Entry 7MJO (electron microscopy, 4.00 A resolution); this record covers chains A and E of the 6 polymer chains in the assembly.

[Chain A]
Molecule: ATP-sensitive inward rectifier potassium channel 8
From: Rattus norvegicus
UniProtKB: Q63664 (KCNJ8_RAT); residue numbers follow UniProt; this construct covers 1-424
Sequence (424 residues; row label = number of the first residue in the row):
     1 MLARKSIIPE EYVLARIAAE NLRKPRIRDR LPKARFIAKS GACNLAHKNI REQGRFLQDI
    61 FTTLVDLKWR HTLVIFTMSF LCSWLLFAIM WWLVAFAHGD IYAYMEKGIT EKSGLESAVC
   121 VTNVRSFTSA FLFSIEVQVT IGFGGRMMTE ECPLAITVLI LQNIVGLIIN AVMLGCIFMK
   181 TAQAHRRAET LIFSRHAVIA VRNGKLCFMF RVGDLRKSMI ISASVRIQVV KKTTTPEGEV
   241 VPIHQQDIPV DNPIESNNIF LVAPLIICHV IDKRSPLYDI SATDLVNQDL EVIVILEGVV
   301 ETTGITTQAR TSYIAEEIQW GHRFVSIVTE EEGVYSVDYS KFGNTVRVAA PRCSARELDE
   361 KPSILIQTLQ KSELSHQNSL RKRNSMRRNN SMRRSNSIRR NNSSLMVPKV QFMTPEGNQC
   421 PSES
Unresolved in the structure: 1-23, 369-424
Disulfide bonds: Cys-120/Cys-152
Bound ions: K+: Thr-140 (shared with 1 residue of chain B; 1 residue of chain C; 1 residue of chain D)
Small-molecule neighbours:
  - ATP (adenosine-5'-triphosphate), molecule 1: Asn-49, Ile-50, Arg-51
  - ATP, molecule 2: Ile-192, Phe-193, Arg-195, Leu-215, Tyr-339, Ser-340, Phe-342, Gly-343
  - phosphatidylethanolamine (PTY), molecule 1: Phe-56, Leu-57, Gln-58
  - phosphatidylethanolamine (PTY), molecule 2: Leu-57, Gln-58, Phe-61
  - phosphatidylethanolamine (PTY), molecule 3: Trp-69, Arg-70, Leu-73
  - phosphatidylethanolamine (PTY), molecule 4: Met-90, Leu-93, Ala-97, Leu-154
  - phosphatidylethanolamine (PTY), molecule 5: Trp-92, Met-105, Arg-125, Ser-126, Phe-127, Thr-128

[Chain E]
Molecule: Isoform SUR2B of ATP-binding cassette sub-family C member 9
From: Rattus norvegicus
UniProtKB: Q63563 (ABCC9_RAT), isoform Q63563-2; residue numbers follow UniProt; this construct covers 1-1545
Sequence (1545 residues; numbered 1 to 1545; the number before each row is that of its first residue):
     1 MSLSFCGNNI SSYNIYHGVL QNPCFVDALN LVPHVFLLFI TFPILFIGWG SQSSKVQIHH
    61 NTWLHFPGHN LRWILTFALL FVHVCEIAEG IVSDSQRASR HLHLFMPAVM GFVATTTSIV
   121 YYHNIETSNF PKLLLALFLY WVMAFITKTI KLVKYWQLGW GMSDLRFCIT GVMVILNGLL
   181 MAVEINVIRV RRYVFFMNPQ KVKPPEDLQD LGVRFLQPFV NLLSKATYWW MNTLIISAHR
   241 KPIDLKAIGK LPIAMRAVTN YVCLKEAYEE QKKKAADHPN RTPSIWLAMY RAFGRPILLS
   301 STFRYLADLL GFAGPLCISG IVQRVNEPKN NTTRFSETLS SKEFLENAHV LAVLLFLALI
   361 LQRTFLQASY YVTIETGINL RGALLAMIYN KILRLSTSNL SMGEMTLGQI NNLVAIETNQ
   421 LMWFLFLCPN LWAMPVQIIM GVILLYNLLG SSALVGAAVI VLLAPIQYFI ATKLAEAQKS
   481 TLDYSTERLK KTNEILKGIK LLKLYAWEHI FCKSVEETRM KELSSLKTFA LYTSLSIFMN
   541 AAIPIAAVLA TFVTHAYASG NNLKPAEAFA SLSLFHILVT PLFLLSTVVR FAVKAIISVQ
   601 KLNEFLLSDE IGEDSWRTGE GTLPFESCKK HTGVQSKPIN RKQPGRYHLD NYEQARRLRP
   661 AETEDVAIKV TNGYFSWGSG LATLSNIDIR IPTGQLTMIV GQVGCGKSSL LLAILGEMQT
   721 LEGKVYWNNV NESEPSFEAT RSRSRYSVAY AAQKPWLLNA TVEENITFGS SFNRQRYKAV
   781 TDACSLQPDI DLLPFGDQTE IGERGINLSG GQRQRICVAR ALYQNTNIVF LDDPFSALDI
   841 HLSDHLMQEG ILKFLQDDKR TVVLVTHKLQ YLTHADWIIA MKDGSVLREG TLKDIQTKDV
   901 ELYEHWKTLM NRQDQELEKD MEADQTTLER KTLRRAMYSR EAKAQMEDED EEEEEEEDED
   961 DNMSTVMRLR TKMPWKTCWW YLTSGGFFLL FLMIFSKLLK HSVIVAIDYW LATWTSEYSI
  1021 NDPGKADQTF YVAGFSILCG AGIFLCLVTS LTVEWMGLTA AKNLHHNLLN KIILGPIRFF
  1081 DTTPLGLILN RFSADTNIID QHIPPTLESL TRSTLLCLSA IGMISYATPV FLIALAPLGV
  1141 AFYFIQKYFR VASKDLQELD DSTQLPLLCH FSETAEGLTT IRAFRHETRF KQRMLELTDT
  1201 NNIAYLFLSA ANRWLEVRTD YLGACIVLTA SIASISGSSN SGLVGLGLLY ALTITNYLNW
  1261 VVRNLADLEV QMGAVKKVNS FLTMESENYE GTMDPSQVPE HWPQEGEIKI HDLCVRYENN
  1321 LKPVLKHVKA YIKPGQKVGI CGRTGSGKSS LSLAFFRMVD IFDGKIVIDG IDISKLPLHT
  1381 LRSRLSIILQ DPILFSGSIR FNLDPECKCT DDRLWEALEI AQLKNMVKSL PGGLDATVTE
  1441 GGENFSVGQR QLFCLARAFV RKSSILIMDE ATASIDMATE NILQKVVMTA FADRTVVTIA
  1501 HRVHTILTAD LVIVMKRGNI LEYDTPESLL AQEDGVFASF VRADM
Unresolved in the structure: 198-212, 617-663, 733-740, 911-960, 1460-1462, 1544-1545
Disulfide bonds: Cys-6/Cys-24, Cys-1407/Cys-1409
Glycans and other covalent adducts: N-acetylglucosamine (NAG) linked to Asn-9
Small-molecule neighbours:
  - ATP (adenosine-5'-triphosphate): Trp-677, Gln-702, Gly-704, Cys-705, Gly-706, Lys-707, Ser-708, Ser-709, Gln-753
  - Glyburide (GBM; 5-chloro-N-(2-{4-[(cyclohexylcarbamoyl)sulfamoyl]phenyl}ethyl)-2-methoxybenzamide): Arg-304, Tyr-370, Trp-423, Phe-426, Leu-427, Asn-430, Thr-580, Pro-581, Leu-584, Tyr-1205, Leu-1208, Ser-1209, Asn-1212, Arg-1213, Arg-1263
  - phosphatidylethanolamine (PTY), molecule 1: Leu-3, Ser-4, Phe-5, Cys-6, Tyr-13
  - phosphatidylethanolamine (PTY), molecule 2: Phe-42, Leu-45, Phe-46, Ile-47, Gly-48, Gly-50, Val-120, Asn-124
  - phosphatidylethanolamine (PTY), molecule 3: Arg-100, Glu-327, Pro-328, Lys-329, Ser-1236
What the authors report for this chain:
  - binding site for Glyburide: Trp-423, Tyr-1205
  - conformationally variable residues (domain motion, loop rearrangement, order/disorder transition, side-chain flip): Met-197 to Val-213, Phe-215, Pro-218 to Tyr-228, Tyr-370, Tyr-371, Tyr-1205

[Chain A / chain E interface]
Contacting residue pairs - 21 pairs, chain A then chain E:
  Ile-50(A) with Val-56(E), hydrophobic
  Arg-55(A) with Gln-57(E); Ser-128(E); Asn-129(E); Phe-130(E)
  Asp-59(A) with Ser-51(E)
  Ile-60(A) with Ile-44(E), hydrophobic; Ile-47(E), hydrophobic; Gly-48(E)
  Thr-63(A) with Trp-49(E); Gly-50(E), hydrogen bond (side chain-backbone); Ser-51(E)
  Val-74(A) with Phe-46(E), hydrophobic
  Cys-82(A) with Phe-39(E), hydrophobic
  Trp-92(A) with Phe-5(E), hydrophobic
  Leu-93(A) with Val-32(E), hydrophobic
  Phe-96(A) with Tyr-13(E), hydrophobic
  Ala-97(A) with Phe-25(E), hydrophobic
  Ile-101(A) with Tyr-13(E), hydrophobic
  Tyr-102(A) with Ile-10(E); Tyr-13(E)
Other interface residues (no listed pair), chain A (21 interface residues in all): His-47, Phe-56, Leu-57, Leu-64, Ile-75, Leu-85, Leu-86, Met-105
Other interface residues (no listed pair), chain E (25 interface residues in all): Asn-14, Cys-24, Ala-28, Pro-43, Gln-52, Ser-54, Lys-55

[In short]
21 residues of chain A and 25 residues of chain E are in contact, with 1 hydrogen bond. Its one
hydrogen-bonded contact is Thr-63(A)/Gly-50(E). One phosphatidylethanolamine molecule is bound between chain A
and chain E. The paper reports a binding site for Glyburide at Trp-423(E) and Tyr-1205(E); conformational
variability at Met-197(E), Phe-215(E) and Pro-218(E) among others.
Here chain A is ATP-sensitive inward rectifier potassium channel 8 and chain E is Isoform SUR2B of ATP-binding
cassette sub-family C member 9, both from Rattus norvegicus. Entry 7MJO (Vascular KATP channel: Kir6.1 SUR2B
quatrefoil-like conformation 1) was determined by electron microscopy together with 7MIT, 7MJP and 7MJQ from
the same study.
